PDB entry 3ZGY | X-ray diffraction, 2.71 A resolution | chains C and D

[Chain C (and D)]
Name: R-imine reductase
Organism: Streptomyces kanamyceticus
Notes: EC 1.5.1.-; chain D of this document is another copy of the same molecule, construct and numbering; everything in this record applies to it too
UniProt: Q1EQE0 (Q1EQE0_STRKN); residue numbers follow UniProt; this construct covers 1-309
Chain sequence (309 residues; numbered 1 to 309; the number before each row is that of its first residue):
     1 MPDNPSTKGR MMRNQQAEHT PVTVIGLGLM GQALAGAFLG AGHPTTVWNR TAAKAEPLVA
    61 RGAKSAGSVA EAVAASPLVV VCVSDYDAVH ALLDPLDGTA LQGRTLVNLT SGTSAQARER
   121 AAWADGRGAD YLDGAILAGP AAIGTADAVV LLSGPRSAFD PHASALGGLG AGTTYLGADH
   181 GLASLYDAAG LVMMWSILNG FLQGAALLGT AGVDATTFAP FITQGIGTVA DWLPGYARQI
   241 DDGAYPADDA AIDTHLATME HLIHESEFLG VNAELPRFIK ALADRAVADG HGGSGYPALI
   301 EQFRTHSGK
Unresolved in the structure: 1-18, 52-65, 307-309 (chain D: 1-9, 53-55, 307-309)

[How chain C and chain D interact]
Pairs across the interface (159; chain C residue first):
  Leu-29(C) with Asp-249(D)
  Thr-113(C) with His-261(D); Glu-265(D)
  Ser-114(C) with Glu-265(D), hydrogen bond
  Leu-137(C) with Phe-221(D), hydrophobic
  Asp-179(C) with Ala-211(D)
  Leu-182(C) with Val-213(D), hydrophobic
  Leu-185(C) with Leu-208(D), hydrophobic; Ala-211(D), hydrophobic; Glu-265(D)
  Tyr-186(C) with Leu-208(D), hydrophobic; Val-213(D); Thr-217(D); Phe-221(D)
  Ala-188(C) with Leu-207(D), hydrophobic; Leu-262(D), hydrophobic
  Ala-189(C) with Gly-204(D); Leu-208(D), hydrophobic; Phe-218(D), hydrophobic; Ile-222(D)
  Gly-190(C) with Ile-222(D)
  Leu-191(C) with Thr-258(D)
  Val-192(C) with Gly-200(D); Gln-203(D); Leu-262(D), hydrophobic; Leu-275(D), hydrophobic
  Met-193(C) with Ile-197(D); Gly-200(D); Phe-201(D); Ile-222(D), hydrophobic; Ile-226(D), hydrophobic
  Met-194(C) with Val-229(D), hydrophobic; Trp-232(D), hydrophobic
  Trp-195(C) with His-255(D), hydrogen bond; Thr-258(D); Met-259(D); Leu-262(D), hydrophobic; Ile-279(D), hydrophobic; Tyr-296(D)
  Ser-196(C) with Ser-196(D); Gly-200(D); Leu-275(D)
  Ile-197(C) with Met-193(D); Ile-197(D), hydrophobic; Val-229(D), hydrophobic
  Leu-198(C) with Leu-233(D), hydrophobic; Tyr-236(D), hydrophobic; Tyr-296(D), hydrophobic
  Asn-199(C) with Leu-282(D); Tyr-296(D), hydrogen bond; Phe-303(D)
  Gly-200(C) with Val-192(D); Met-193(D); Ser-196(D)
  Phe-201(C) with Met-193(D); Leu-233(D), hydrophobic; Ile-240(D), hydrophobic
  Leu-202(C) with Ile-240(D), hydrophobic; Leu-299(D), hydrophobic; Ile-300(D); Phe-303(D), hydrophobic
  Gln-203(C) with Val-192(D); Phe-303(D)
  Gly-204(C) with Ala-189(D)
  Ala-205(C) with Ile-300(D), hydrophobic
  Ala-206(C) with Ile-300(D); Phe-303(D)
  Leu-207(C) with Ala-188(D), hydrophobic
  Leu-208(C) with Leu-185(D), hydrophobic; Tyr-186(D), hydrophobic; Ala-189(D), hydrophobic
  Ala-211(C) with Asp-179(D); Leu-182(D), hydrophobic; Leu-185(D), hydrophobic
  Val-213(C) with Leu-182(D), hydrophobic; Tyr-186(D)
  Asp-214(C) with Asp-241(D)
  Ala-215(C) with Ala-237(D); Ile-240(D), hydrophobic; Asp-241(D), hydrogen bond (backbone-side chain)
  Thr-216(C) with Ala-237(D); Arg-238(D); Asp-241(D), hydrogen bond (backbone-side chain)
  Thr-217(C) with Tyr-186(D)
  Phe-218(C) with Ala-189(D), hydrophobic
  Phe-221(C) with Leu-137(D), hydrophobic; Tyr-186(D)
  Ile-222(C) with Ala-189(D); Gly-190(D); Met-193(D), hydrophobic
  Thr-223(C) with Ala-230(D)
  Ile-226(C) with Met-193(D), hydrophobic; Ile-226(D), hydrophobic; Leu-233(D), hydrophobic
  Val-229(C) with Met-194(D), hydrophobic; Ile-197(D), hydrophobic; Leu-198(D), hydrophobic
  Ala-230(C) with Thr-223(D)
  Trp-232(C) with Met-194(D), hydrophobic
  Leu-233(C) with Leu-198(D), hydrophobic; Phe-201(D), hydrophobic; Ile-226(D), hydrophobic
  Tyr-236(C) with Leu-198(D), hydrophobic
  Ala-237(C) with Ala-215(D); Thr-216(D)
  Arg-238(C) with Thr-216(D)
  Ile-240(C) with Phe-201(D), hydrophobic; Leu-202(D), hydrophobic
  Asp-241(C) with Asp-214(D); Ala-215(D), hydrogen bond (side chain-backbone); Thr-216(D), hydrogen bond (side chain-backbone)
  His-255(C) with Trp-195(D), hydrogen bond
  Thr-258(C) with Leu-191(D); Trp-195(D)
  Met-259(C) with Trp-195(D)
  His-261(C) with Thr-113(D)
  Leu-262(C) with Ala-188(D), hydrophobic; Val-192(D), hydrophobic; Trp-195(D), hydrophobic
  Glu-265(C) with Thr-113(D); Ser-114(D), hydrogen bond; Leu-185(D)
  Gly-270(C) with Arg-304(D); His-306(D)
  Val-271(C) with Phe-303(D); Arg-304(D)
  Asn-272(C) with Gln-302(D); Phe-303(D), hydrogen bond (backbone-backbone); Thr-305(D), hydrogen bond (side chain-backbone)
  Glu-274(C) with Phe-278(D); Arg-285(D), salt bridge
  Leu-275(C) with Val-192(D), hydrophobic; Ser-196(D); Phe-278(D)
  Phe-278(C) with Glu-274(D); Leu-275(D)
  Ile-279(C) with Trp-195(D), hydrophobic
  Leu-282(C) with Asn-199(D)
  Arg-285(C) with Glu-274(D), salt bridge
  Tyr-296(C) with Trp-195(D); Leu-198(D), hydrophobic; Asn-199(D), hydrogen bond
  Leu-299(C) with Leu-202(D), hydrophobic
  Ile-300(C) with Leu-202(D); Ala-205(D), hydrophobic; Ala-206(D)
  Gln-302(C) with Asn-272(D), hydrogen bond (backbone-side chain)
  Phe-303(C) with Asn-199(D); Leu-202(D), hydrophobic; Gln-203(D); Ala-206(D); Val-271(D); Asn-272(D), hydrogen bond (backbone-backbone)
  Arg-304(C) with Gly-270(D); Val-271(D)
  Thr-305(C) with Val-271(D); Asn-272(D), hydrogen bond (backbone-side chain)
  His-306(C) with Gly-270(D); Asn-272(D)
Other interface residues (no listed pair), chain C (84 interface residues in all): Ser-111, Gly-112, Ala-115, Arg-118, Leu-151, Ser-184, Thr-210, Ala-219, Pro-234, Phe-268, Leu-269, Pro-297
Other interface residues (no listed pair), chain D (84 interface residues in all): Ser-111, Gly-112, Ala-115, Arg-118, Leu-151, Ser-184, Thr-210, Ala-219, Pro-234, Phe-268, Leu-269, Pro-297

[In short]
The chain C/chain D interface involves 84 residues from each chain, with 15 hydrogen bonds and 2 salt bridges.
Polar contacts include Glu-274(C)/Arg-285(D), Ser-114(C)/Glu-265(D) and Trp-195(C)/His-255(D).
Chain C and chain D are both R-imine reductase (Streptomyces kanamyceticus); the structure, Apo-structure of
R-selective imine reductase from Streptomyces kanamyceticus, was determined by X-ray diffraction, deposited
together with 3ZHB.
